Entry 8D3P (electron microscopy, 4.26 A resolution (low resolution: residue-level contacts below are approximate; hydrogen-bond / salt-bridge calls are withheld)); this record covers chains C and G of the 11 polymer chains in the assembly.

Chain C:
Molecule: CRISPR-associated endonuclease Cas1
Source organism: Alkalihalobacillus halodurans C-125
Notes: EC 3.1.-.-
UniProtKB: Q9KFX9 (Q9KFX9_ALKHC); residue numbers follow UniProt; this construct covers 1-343
Amino-acid sequence (347 residues; row label = number of the first residue in the row; numbers below 1 keep their minus sign (Gly-3 is residue -3)):
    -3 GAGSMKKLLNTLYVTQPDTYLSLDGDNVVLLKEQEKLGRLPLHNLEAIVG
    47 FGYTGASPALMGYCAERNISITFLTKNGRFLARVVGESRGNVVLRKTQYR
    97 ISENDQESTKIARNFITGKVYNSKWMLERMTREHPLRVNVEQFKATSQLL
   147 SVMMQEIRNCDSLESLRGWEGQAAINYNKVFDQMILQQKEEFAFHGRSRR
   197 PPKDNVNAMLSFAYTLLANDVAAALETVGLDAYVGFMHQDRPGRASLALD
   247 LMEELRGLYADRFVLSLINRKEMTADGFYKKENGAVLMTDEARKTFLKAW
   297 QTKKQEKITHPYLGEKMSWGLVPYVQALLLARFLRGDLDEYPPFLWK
Not modelled in the structure: -3 to 0
Differences from the reference sequence: expression tag (-3 to 0)
Reported in the primary citation:
  - catalytic residues: Glu166 (proposed by the authors, not directly observed)

Chain G:
Molecule: HSI strand 2- integrated prespacer strand plus repeat
Sequence (58 nucleotides; row label = number of the first residue in the row):
     1 GTACTGGTGGTCCTCAGCTACGTTTTTTGTCGCACTCTTCATGGGTGCGT
    51 GGATTGAA

Chain C / chain G interface:
Pairs across the interface - 26 pairs, chain C then chain G:
  Asn73(C) - DT25(G)
  Arg75(C) - DT23(G)
  Arg163(C) - DG29(G)
  Arg163(C) - DT30(G)
  Arg193(C) - DT28(G)
  Arg195(C) - DT27(G)
  Arg195(C) - DT28(G)
  Arg196(C) - DT27(G)
  Pro197(C) - DT27(G)
  Ser207(C) - DT26(G)
  Ser207(C) - DT27(G)
  Thr211(C) - DT25(G)
  Leu212(C) - DT25(G)
  Asn215(C) - DT25(G)
  His234(C) - DT30(G)
  Gln235(C) - DT30(G)
  Arg240(C) - DT28(G)
  Arg240(C) - DG29(G)
  Arg240(C) - DT30(G)
  Leu245(C) - DT28(G)
  Met248(C) - DT28(G)
  Val282(C) - DT26(G)
  Met284(C) - DT26(G)
  Arg289(C) - DT26(G)
  Lys290(C) - DT24(G)
  Leu293(C) - DT24(G)
Interface residues without a listed pair, chain C (28 interface residues in all): Asp14, Thr71, Gly74, Pro198, Phe208, Asp236, Arg237
Interface residues without a listed pair, chain G (10 interface residues in all): DG22, DC31

Overview:
28 residues of chain C and 10 residues of chain G are in contact. From the paper: the catalytic residue
Glu166(C).
Chain C is CRISPR-associated endonuclease Cas1 (Alkalihalobacillus halodurans C-125) and chain G is HSI strand
2- integrated prespacer strand plus repeat; the structure, Type I-C Cas4-Cas1-Cas2 complex bound to half-site
integration intermediate (HSI), was determined by electron microscopy together with 8D3L, 8D3M and 8D3Q from
the same study.
